PDB entry 3RCE | X-ray diffraction, 3.40 A resolution | chains A and B

Chain A:
Molecule: Oligosaccharide transferase to N-glycosylate proteins
Organism: Campylobacter lari
UniProtKB: B9KDD4 (B9KDD4_CAMLR); numbering as in UniProt (aligned over 1-712)
Chain sequence (724 residues; row label = number of the first residue in the row):
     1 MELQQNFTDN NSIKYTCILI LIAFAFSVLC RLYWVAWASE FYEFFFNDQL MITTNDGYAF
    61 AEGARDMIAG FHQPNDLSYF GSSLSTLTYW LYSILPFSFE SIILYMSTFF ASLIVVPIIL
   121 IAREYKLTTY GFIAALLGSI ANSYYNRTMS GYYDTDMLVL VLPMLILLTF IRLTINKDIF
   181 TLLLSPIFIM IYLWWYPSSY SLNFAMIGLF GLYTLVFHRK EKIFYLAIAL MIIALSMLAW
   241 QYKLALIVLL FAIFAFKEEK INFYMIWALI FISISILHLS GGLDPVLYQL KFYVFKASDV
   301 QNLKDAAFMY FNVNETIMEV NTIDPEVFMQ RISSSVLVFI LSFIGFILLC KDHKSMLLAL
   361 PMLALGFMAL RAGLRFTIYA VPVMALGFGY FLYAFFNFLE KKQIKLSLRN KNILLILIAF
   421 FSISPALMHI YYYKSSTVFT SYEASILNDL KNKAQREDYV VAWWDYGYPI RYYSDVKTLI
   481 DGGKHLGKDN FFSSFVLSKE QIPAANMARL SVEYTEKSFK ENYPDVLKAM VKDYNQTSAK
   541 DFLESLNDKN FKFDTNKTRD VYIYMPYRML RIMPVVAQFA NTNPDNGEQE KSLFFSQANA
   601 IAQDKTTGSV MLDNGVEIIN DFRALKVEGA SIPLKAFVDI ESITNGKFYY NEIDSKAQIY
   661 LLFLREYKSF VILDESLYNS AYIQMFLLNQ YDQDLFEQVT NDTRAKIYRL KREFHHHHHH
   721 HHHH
Unresolved in the structure: 1, 283-306, 605-607, 712-724
Differences from the reference sequence: engineered mutation E2 (Lys in B9KDD4); expression tag (713-724)
Bound ions: Mg2+ site 1: D56, D154, E319; Mg2+ site 2: Q73, D76, D475
What the authors report for this chain:
  - specificity-determining residues: R331, I572
  - Mg2+ coordination: D56, D154, E319
  - catalytic residues: D56, D154, E319
  - mutagenesis - D56A, D56N, D154A, E319A: decreased catalytic activity
  - mutagenesis - D56A/E319A, E319Q: abolished catalytic activity
  - post-translational modification sites: N535, N556
  - conformationally variable residues (order/disorder transition): L283 to A306

Chain B:
Molecule: Substrate Mimic Peptide
Chain sequence (8 residues; each row starts with the number of its first residue):
    10 GDQNATFG
Modified residues: F16 (para-nitrophenylalanine; PPN)

Chain A / chain B interface:
Contacting residue pairs (35):
  T53(A) with Q12(B), hydrogen bond (backbone-side chain)
  T54(A) with Q12(B)
  N55(A) with Q12(B), hydrogen bond
  D56(A) with N13(B)
  N146(A) with D11(B)
  R147(A) with D11(B), salt bridge
  Y152(A) with D11(B), hydrogen bond (side chain-backbone)
  E315(A) with F16(B)
  T316(A) with A14(B); T15(B); F16(B), hydrogen bond (backbone-backbone)
  I317(A) with A14(B); F16(B)
  M318(A) with G10(B); Q12(B); A14(B), hydrogen bond (backbone-backbone); T15(B); F16(B)
  E319(A) with G10(B), hydrogen bond (backbone-backbone); Q12(B), hydrogen bond (backbone-backbone); N13(B), hydrogen bond
  N321(A) with F16(B)
  R331(A) with D11(B), salt bridge
  L374(A) with G10(B)
  W463(A) with T15(B), hydrogen bond
  W464(A) with N13(B); A14(B); T15(B), hydrogen bond
  D465(A) with A14(B); T15(B), hydrogen bond (side chain-backbone)
  G482(A) with N13(B)
  I572(A) with T15(B)
  V575(A) with T15(B); F16(B); G17(B)
Interface residues without a listed pair, chain A (23 interface residues in all): N314, H485
The authors on this interface:
  - interface residues, chain A: D56(A), E319(A), R331(A), I572(A)

Summary:
23 residues of chain A face 8 of chain B across their interface; the contacts include 11 hydrogen bonds and 2
salt bridges. Polar pairs include R147(A)-D11(B), R331(A)-D11(B) and T53(A)-Q12(B). From the paper: catalytic
residues D56(A), D154(A) and E319(A); D56A, D56N and D154A of chain A, among others, reduce catalytic
activity; 6 substitutions were tested in all.
Here chain A is Oligosaccharide transferase to N-glycosylate proteins (Campylobacter lari) and chain B is
Substrate Mimic Peptide. Entry 3RCE (Bacterial oligosaccharyltransferase PglB) was determined by X-ray
diffraction.
